8X98 - chains D and C of the 4 polymer chains in the assembly; structure by electron microscopy, 3.69 A resolution.

== Chain D ==
Protein: Capsid protein VP1
Organism: Coxsackievirus A16
UniProtKB: A0A2S1BJ89 (A0A2S1BJ89_9ENTO); numbering as in UniProt (aligned over 1-69)
Chain sequence (69 residues; row label = number of the first residue in the row):
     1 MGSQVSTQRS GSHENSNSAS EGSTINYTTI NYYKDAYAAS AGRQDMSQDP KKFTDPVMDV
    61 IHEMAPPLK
Disordered / not traced: 1-14, 21-27, 58-69

== Chain C ==
Protein: Capsid protein VP3
Organism: Coxsackievirus A16
UniProtKB: A0A2S1BJ89 (A0A2S1BJ89_9ENTO); residues 1-242 here correspond to UniProt positions 324-565 (UniProt number = residue number + 323)
Chain sequence (242 residues; each row starts with the number of its first residue):
     1 GIPTELKPGT NQFLTTDDGV SAPILPGFHP TPPIHIPGEV HNLLEICRVE TILEVNNLKT
    61 NETTPMQRLC FPVSVQSKTG ELCAAFRADP GRDGPWQSTI LGQLCRYYTQ WSGSLEVTFM
   121 FAGSFMATGK MLIAYTPPGG NVPADRITAM LGTHVIWDFG LQSSVTLVVP WISNTHYRAH
   181 ARAGYFDYYT TGIITIWYQT NYVVPIGAPT TAYIVALAAA QDNFTMKLCK DTEDIEQTAN
   241 IQ
Disordered / not traced: 1, 17-20, 77-79, 139-141, 160-161, 233-242

== Interface between chain D and chain C ==
Residue-residue contacts (16):
  Asn-15(D) with Pro-26(C)
  Ser-16(D) with His-29(C)
  Asn-17(D) with Phe-28(C), hydrogen bond (side chain-backbone); Pro-30(C)
  Tyr-33(D) with Ser-21(C); Ala-22(C), hydrophobic; Pro-23(C)
  Tyr-37(D) with Pro-23(C); Ile-24(C), hydrogen bond (side chain-backbone); Leu-25(C), hydrogen bond (side chain-backbone)
  Ala-38(D) with Ser-21(C); Pro-23(C)
  Ser-47(D) with His-41(C)
  Asp-49(D) with Glu-45(C)
  Pro-50(D) with Glu-45(C)
  Thr-54(D) with Arg-48(C)
Also at the interface, not in a pair above, chain D (14 interface residues in all): Ser-18, Asp-35, Gln-48, Phe-53
Also at the interface, not in a pair above, chain C (13 interface residues in all): Asn-42

== Summary ==
14 residues of chain D face 13 of chain C across their interface, with 3 hydrogen bonds. Polar contacts
include Asn-17(D)/Phe-28(C), Tyr-37(D)/Ile-24(C) and Tyr-37(D)/Leu-25(C).
Chain D is Capsid protein VP1 and chain C is Capsid protein VP3, both from Coxsackievirus A16; the structure,
Cryo-EM structure of coxsackievirus A16 mature virion in complex with Fab h1A6.2, was determined by electron
microscopy (same publication as 8X95, 8X96, 8X97, 8X99, 8X9A, 8X9B, 8YTB and 8YTJ).
